Entry 2Q1V (X-ray diffraction, 1.95 A resolution); this record covers chain A.

# Chain A
Name: AncCR
Notes: engineered mutation(s): C71S
Sequence (250 residues; each row starts with the number of its first residue; numbers below 1 keep their minus sign (Gly-2 is residue -2)):
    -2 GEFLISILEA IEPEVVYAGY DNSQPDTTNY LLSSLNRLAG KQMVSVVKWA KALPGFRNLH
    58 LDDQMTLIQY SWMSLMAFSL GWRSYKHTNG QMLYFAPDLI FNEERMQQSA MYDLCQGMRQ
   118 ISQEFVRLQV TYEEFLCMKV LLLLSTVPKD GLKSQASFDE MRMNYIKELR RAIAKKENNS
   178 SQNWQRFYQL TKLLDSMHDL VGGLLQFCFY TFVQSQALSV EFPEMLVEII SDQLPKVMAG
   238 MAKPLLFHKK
Disordered / not traced: -2 to -1, 172-174, 247
Residues lining bound ligands: prednisone (PDN; 17,21-dihydroxypregna-1,4-diene-3,11,20-trione): Leu29, Leu32, Asn33, Leu35, Ala36, Gln39, Trp69, Met70, Met73, Leu77, Arg80, Phe92, Met108, Met115, Leu201, Phe204, Cys205, Thr208, Val217, Phe219
What the authors report for this chain:
  - mutagenesis - Y27R: unchanged signaling in response to any hormone

# Summary
Ligands of chain A: prednisone. The paper reports that Y27R leaves signaling in response to any hormone
unchanged.
Chain A is AncCR; the structure, Ancestral corticoid receptor in complex with cortisol, was determined by
X-ray diffraction together with 2Q1H and 2Q3Y from the same study.
